PDB entry 8ZRK | electron microscopy, 2.82 A resolution | chains B and G of the 5 polymer chains in the assembly

Chain B:
Molecule: Guanine nucleotide-binding protein G(I)/G(S)/G(T) subunit beta-1
Source organism: Homo sapiens
UniProt: P62873 (GBB1_HUMAN); numbering as in UniProt (aligned over 2-340)
Chain sequence (384 residues; row label = number of the first residue in the row; numbers below 1 keep their minus sign (Met-21 is residue -21)):
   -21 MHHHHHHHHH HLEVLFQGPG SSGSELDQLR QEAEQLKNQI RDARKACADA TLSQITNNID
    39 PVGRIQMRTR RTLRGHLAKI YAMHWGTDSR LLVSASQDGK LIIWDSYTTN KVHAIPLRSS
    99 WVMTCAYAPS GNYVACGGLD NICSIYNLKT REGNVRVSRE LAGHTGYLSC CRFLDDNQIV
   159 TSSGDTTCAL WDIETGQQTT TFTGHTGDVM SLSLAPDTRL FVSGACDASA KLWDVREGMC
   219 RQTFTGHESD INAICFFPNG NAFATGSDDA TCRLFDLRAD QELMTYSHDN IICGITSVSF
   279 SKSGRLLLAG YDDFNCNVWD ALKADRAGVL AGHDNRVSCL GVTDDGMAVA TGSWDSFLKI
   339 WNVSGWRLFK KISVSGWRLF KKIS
Disordered / not traced: -21 to 2, 341-362
Construct notes: initiating methionine (-21); expression tag (-20 to 1, 341-362)

Chain G:
Molecule: Guanine nucleotide-binding protein G(I)/G(S)/G(O) subunit gamma-2
Source organism: Homo sapiens
UniProt: P59768 (GBG2_HUMAN); residues 1-71 here = UniProt positions 1-71
Chain sequence (71 residues; each row starts with the number of its first residue):
     1 MASNNTASIA QARKLVEQLK MEANIDRIKV SKAAADLMAY CEAHAKEDPL LTPVPASENP
    61 FREKKFFCAI L
Disordered / not traced: 1-5, 63-71

How chain B and chain G interact:
Residue-residue contacts (68; chain B residue first):
  Leu4(B) with Ser8(G); Ile9(G), hydrophobic; Ala12(G), hydrophobic
  Leu7(B) with Ala12(G), hydrophobic; Val16(G)
  Ala11(B) with Leu19(G)
  Leu14(B) with Val16(G); Leu19(G), hydrophobic; Lys20(G)
  Lys15(B) with Leu19(G)
  Gln17(B) with Ala23(G)
  Ile18(B) with Leu19(G); Ala23(G), hydrophobic
  Arg22(B) with Arg27(G)
  Ala24(B) with Lys29(G)
  Cys25(B) with Arg27(G); Lys29(G)
  Ala26(B) with Val30(G), hydrophobic
  Asp27(B) with Lys29(G); Ser31(G), hydrogen bond
  Ala28(B) with Val30(G)
  Leu30(B) with Ala34(G), hydrophobic
  Ile33(B) with Ser31(G); Ala34(G), hydrophobic
  Val40(B) with Leu51(G), hydrophobic
  Arg48(B) with Phe61(G); Arg62(G)
  Arg49(B) with Pro60(G); Phe61(G)
  Ser84(B) with Phe61(G)
  Tyr85(B) with Pro60(G); Phe61(G), hydrophobic
  Met217(B) with Met21(G), hydrophobic
  Cys218(B) with Gln18(G), hydrogen bond (backbone-side chain)
  Arg219(B) with Glu22(G)
  Thr221(B) with Glu22(G), hydrogen bond
  Phe235(B) with Leu37(G), hydrophobic; Cys41(G), hydrophobic
  Pro236(B) with Tyr40(G)
  Asn237(B) with Tyr40(G)
  Asp254(B) with Ala33(G); Leu37(G)
  Arg256(B) with Arg27(G); Ile28(G), hydrogen bond (backbone-backbone); Asp36(G), salt bridge
  Ala257(B) with Ile28(G)
  Asp258(B) with Ile25(G); Arg27(G), salt bridge
  Gln259(B) with Val30(G)
  Leu261(B) with Val30(G), hydrophobic; Leu37(G), hydrophobic
  Ser279(B) with Asp48(G), hydrogen bond
  Lys280(B) with Glu47(G); Asp48(G), hydrogen bond (backbone-side chain)
  Ser281(B) with Tyr40(G); Cys41(G), hydrogen bond (backbone-side chain); His44(G); Asp48(G)
  Gly282(B) with Cys41(G), hydrogen bond (backbone-side chain)
  Arg283(B) with Cys41(G)
  Leu300(B) with Cys41(G), hydrophobic
  Asp323(B) with Pro49(G)
  Gly324(B) with Pro49(G); Leu50(G)
  Met325(B) with Pro49(G), hydrophobic; Pro60(G)
  Ala326(B) with Phe61(G), hydrophobic
  Val327(B) with Leu50(G), hydrophobic
Also at the interface, not in a pair above, chain B (54 interface residues in all): Glu10, Ala21, Thr34, Ile37, Gln220, Ala240, Leu284, Val320, Ile338, Asn340
Also at the interface, not in a pair above, chain G (39 interface residues in all): Arg13, Asp26, Ala35, Met38, Glu42, Ala45, Val54, Asn59

Overview:
54 residues of chain B and 39 residues of chain G are in contact, with 8 hydrogen bonds and 2 salt bridges.
Among the polar pairs are Arg256(B)-Asp36(G), Asp258(B)-Arg27(G) and Asp27(B)-Ser31(G).
Chain B is Guanine nucleotide-binding protein G(I)/G(S)/G(T) subunit beta-1 and chain G is Guanine
nucleotide-binding protein G(I)/G(S)/G(O) subunit gamma-2, both from Homo sapiens; the structure, Cryo-EM
structure of GPR119-Gs Complex with small molecule agonist GSK-1292263, was determined by electron microscopy.
